PDB entry 5FSE | X-ray diffraction, 2.07 A resolution | chains A and B of the 3 polymer chains in the assembly

[Chain A]
Name: Urease subunit gamma
Organism: Sporosarcina pasteurii
Notes: EC 3.5.1.5
UniProt: P41022 (URE3_SPOPA); numbering as in UniProt (aligned over 1-100)
Amino-acid sequence (100 residues; row label = number of the first residue in the row):
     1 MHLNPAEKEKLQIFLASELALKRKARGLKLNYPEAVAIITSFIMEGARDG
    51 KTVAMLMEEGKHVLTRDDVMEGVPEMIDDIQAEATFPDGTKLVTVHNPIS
Sequence notes: conflict A20 (Leu in P41022), K22 (Arg in P41022)
Modified positions: M1 (n-carboxymethionine; CXM)

[Chain B]
Name: Urease subunit beta
Organism: Sporosarcina pasteurii
Notes: EC 3.5.1.5
UniProt: P41021 (URE2_SPOPA); residue numbers follow UniProt; this construct covers 1-126
Amino-acid sequence (126 residues; numbered 1 to 126; the number before each row is that of its first residue):
     1 MSNNNYIVPGEYRVAEGEIEINAGREKTTIRVSNTGDRPIQVGSHIHFVE
    51 VNKELLFDRAEGIGRRLNIPSGTAARFEPGEEMEVELTELGGNREVFGIS
   101 DLTNGSVDNKELILQRAKELGYKGVE
Disordered / not traced: 1-4

[Interface between chain A and chain B]
Residue-residue contacts - 11 pairs, chain A then chain B:
  R66(A) - Y6(B)  hydrogen bond
  E71(A) - N5(B)
  E71(A) - Y6(B)
  E71(A) - I7(B)  hydrogen bond (side chain-backbone)
  G72(A) - Y6(B)  hydrogen bond (backbone-side chain)
  G72(A) - I7(B)
  G72(A) - P9(B)
  P74(A) - Y6(B)
  E75(A) - Y6(B)  hydrogen bond
  E75(A) - V8(B)
  M76(A) - P9(B)  hydrophobic

[Summary]
6 residues of chain A and 5 residues of chain B are in contact, with 4 hydrogen bonds. Polar pairs include
R66(A)-Y6(B), E71(A)-I7(B) and G72(A)-Y6(B).
Here chain A is Urease subunit gamma and chain B is Urease subunit beta, both from Sporosarcina pasteurii.
Entry 5FSE (2.07 A resolution 1,4-Benzoquinone inhibited Sporosarcina pasteurii urease) was determined by
X-ray diffraction (same publication as 5FSD).
